PDB entry 7UWW | X-ray diffraction, 1.61 A resolution | chain A

== Chain A ==
Protein: Starch Adherence System protein 6 (Sas6)
Organism: Ruminococcus bromii L2-63
UniProt: A0A2N0UYM2 (A0A2N0UYM2_9FIRM); numbering as in UniProt (aligned over 31-665)
Amino-acid sequence (635 residues; each row starts with the number of its first residue):
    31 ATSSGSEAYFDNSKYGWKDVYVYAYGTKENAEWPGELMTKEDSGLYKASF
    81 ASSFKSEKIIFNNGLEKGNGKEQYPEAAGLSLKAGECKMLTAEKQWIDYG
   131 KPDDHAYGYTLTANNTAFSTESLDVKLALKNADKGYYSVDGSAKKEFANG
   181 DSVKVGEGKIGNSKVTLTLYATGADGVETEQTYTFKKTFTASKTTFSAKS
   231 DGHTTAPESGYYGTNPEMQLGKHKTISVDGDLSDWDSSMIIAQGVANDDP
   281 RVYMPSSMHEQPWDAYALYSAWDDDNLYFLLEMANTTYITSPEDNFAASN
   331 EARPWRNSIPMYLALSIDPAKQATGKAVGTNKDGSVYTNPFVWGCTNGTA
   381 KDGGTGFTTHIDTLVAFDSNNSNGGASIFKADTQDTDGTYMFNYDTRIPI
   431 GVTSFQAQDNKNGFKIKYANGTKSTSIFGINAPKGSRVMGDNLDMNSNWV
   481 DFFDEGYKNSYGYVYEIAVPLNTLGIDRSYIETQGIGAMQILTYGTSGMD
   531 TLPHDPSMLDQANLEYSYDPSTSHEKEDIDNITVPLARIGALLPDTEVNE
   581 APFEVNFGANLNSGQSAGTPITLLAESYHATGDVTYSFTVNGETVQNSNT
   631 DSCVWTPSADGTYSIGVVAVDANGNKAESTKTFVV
Disordered / not traced: 31-33
Bound ions: Ca2+ site 1: Ser257, Asp259, Asp261, Asp264, Glu496; Ca2+ site 2: Val275, Asp278, Asp294, Ala295, Asp530; Ca2+ site 3: Ser527, Gly528, Glu555, Asp558, Asp560; Ca2+ site 4: Ser537, Asp540, Glu555, Asp558, Asp560
Reported in the primary citation:
  - binding site for alpha-D-glucopyranose: Tyr53, Tyr55, Trp63, Lys97, Lys101, Gln103, Ala107, Ser286
  - conformationally variable residues (order/disorder transition): Gly374 to Gly384
  - mutagenesis - H289A, W373A: abolished binding to insoluble corn starch
  - mutagenesis - F326A: decreased binding to insoluble corn starch
  - mutagenesis - H289A (20-fold), F326A, W373A (20-fold): decreased binding to potato amylopectin
  - mutagenesis - W373A: abolished binding to G10
  - mutagenesis - H289A (10-20-fold), F326A (10-20-fold): decreased binding to G10

== Summary ==
Ser257, Asp259, Asp261, Asp264 and Glu496 form the Ca2+ site 1. The Ca2+ site 2 is built by Val275, Asp278,
Asp294, Ala295 and Asp530. The paper reports a binding site for alpha-D-glucopyranose at Tyr53, Tyr55 and
Trp63 among others; H289A, F326A and W373A reduce binding to potato amylopectin.
Chain A is Starch Adherence System protein 6 (Sas6) (Ruminococcus bromii L2-63); the structure, Sas6 with
alpha-cyclodextrin, was determined by X-ray diffraction together with 7UWU and 7UWV from the same study.
